7O3W - chains A and B of the 6 polymer chains in the assembly; structure by electron microscopy, 4.90 A resolution (low resolution: residue-level contacts below are approximate; hydrogen-bond / salt-bridge calls are withheld).

Chain A (and B):
Molecule: Protein sll0617
From: Synechocystis sp. (strain PCC 6803 / Kazusa)
Notes: chain B of this document is another copy of the same molecule, construct and numbering; everything in this record applies to it too
UniProtKB: Q55707 (Y617_SYNY3); residue numbers follow UniProt; this construct covers 3-267
Sequence (266 residues; each row starts with the number of its first residue):
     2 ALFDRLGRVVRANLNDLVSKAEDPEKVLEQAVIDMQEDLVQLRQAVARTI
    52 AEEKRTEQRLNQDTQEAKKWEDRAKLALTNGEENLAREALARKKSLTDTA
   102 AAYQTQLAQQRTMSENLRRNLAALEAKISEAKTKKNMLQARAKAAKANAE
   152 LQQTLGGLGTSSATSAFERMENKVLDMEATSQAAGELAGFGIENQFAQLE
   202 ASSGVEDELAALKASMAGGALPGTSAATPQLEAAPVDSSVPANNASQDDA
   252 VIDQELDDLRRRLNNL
Not modelled in the structure: 216-267
Construct notes: expression tag (2)
Residues lining bound ligands: ADP (adenosine-5'-diphosphate): N16, Q153, G158, L159, D177
From the paper describing this entry:
  - catalytic residues: E126, E179 (proposed by the authors, not directly observed)
  - mutagenesis - R44K, E126Q, E179Q: decreased catalytic activity on ATP
  - mutagenesis - R44K, E126Q, E179Q: decreased catalytic activity on GTP
  - mutagenesis - E126Q/E179Q: abolished catalytic activity
  - mutagenesis - K133R: unchanged catalytic activity
  - mutagenesis - F4E: decreased growth in response to high light
  - mutagenesis - V11E: abolished growth in response to high light

Interface between chain A and chain B:
Contacting residue pairs (21; chain A residue first):
  L3(A) with L15(B)
  R6(A) with N16(B); V19(B); S20(B); E23(B)
  R9(A) with A32(B); D35(B)
  V10(A) with V19(B); E23(B)
  R12(A) with Q31(B); D35(B)
  A13(A) with K27(B); V28(B); Q31(B)
  N14(A) with K27(B); Q31(B)
  N16(A) with Q31(B); I34(B)
  D17(A) with K27(B); Q31(B)
  S20(A) with E30(B)
Other interface residues (no listed pair), chain A (11 interface residues in all): L7
Other interface residues (no listed pair), chain B (14 interface residues in all): A22, M36

Overview:
Chain A and chain B form an interface of 11 and 14 residues respectively. Chain A binds ADP. From the paper:
catalytic residues E126(A) and E179(A); R44K, E126Q and E179Q of chain A reduce catalytic activity on ATP; 7
substitutions were tested in all.
Both chains are Protein sll0617 (Synechocystis sp. (strain PCC 6803 / Kazusa)). Entry 7O3W (Structural basis
for VIPP1 oligomerization and maintenance of thylakoid membrane integrity) was determined by electron
microscopy (same publication as 7O3X, 7O3Y, 7O3Z and 7O40).
